Entry 6B45 (electron microscopy, 3.50 A resolution); this record covers chains B and H of the 10 polymer chains in the assembly.

[Chain B]
Molecule: CRISPR-associated protein Csy2
Source organism: Pseudomonas aeruginosa (strain UCBPP-PA14)
Reference sequence: Q02MM0 (CSY2_PSEAB); residues 1-327 here = UniProt positions 1-327
Sequence (329 residues; numbered -1 to 327; the number before each row is that of its first residue; numbers below 1 keep their minus sign (Met-1 is residue -1)):
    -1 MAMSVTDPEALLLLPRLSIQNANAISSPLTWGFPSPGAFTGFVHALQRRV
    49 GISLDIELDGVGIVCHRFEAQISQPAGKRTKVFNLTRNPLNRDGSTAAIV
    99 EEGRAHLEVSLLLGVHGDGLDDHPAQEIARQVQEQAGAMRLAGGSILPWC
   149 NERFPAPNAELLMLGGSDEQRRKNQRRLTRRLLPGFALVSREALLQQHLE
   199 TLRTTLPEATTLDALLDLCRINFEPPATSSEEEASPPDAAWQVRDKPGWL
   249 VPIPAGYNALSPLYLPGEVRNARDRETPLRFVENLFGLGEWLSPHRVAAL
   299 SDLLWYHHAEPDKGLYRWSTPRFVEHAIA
Disordered / not traced: -1 to 2, 224-238, 323-327
Differences from the reference sequence: initiating methionine (-1); expression tag (0)

[Chain H]
Molecule: CRISPR-associated protein Csy3
Source organism: Pseudomonas aeruginosa (strain UCBPP-PA14)
Reference sequence: Q02MM1 (CSY3_PSEAB); residue numbers follow UniProt; this construct covers 1-342
Sequence (344 residues; numbered -1 to 342; the number before each row is that of its first residue; numbers below 1 keep their minus sign (Met-1 is residue -1)):
    -1 MAMSKPILSTASVLAFERKLDPSDALMSAGAWAQRDASQEWPAVTVREKS
    49 VRGTISNRLKTKDRDPAKLDASIQSPNLQTVDVANLPSDADTLKVRFTLR
    99 VLGGAGTPSACNDAAYRDKLLQTVATYVNDQGFAELARRYAHNLANARFL
   149 WRNRVGAEAVEVRINHIRQGEVARAWRFDALAIGLRDFKADAELDALAEL
   199 IASGLSGSGHVLLEVVAFARIGDGQEVFPSQELILDKGDKKGQKSKTLYS
   249 VRDAAAIHSQKIGNALRTIDTWYPDEDGLGPIAVEPYGSVTSQGKAYRQP
   299 KQKLDFYTLLDNWVLRDEAPAVEQQHYVIANLIRGGVFGEAEEK
Disordered / not traced: -1 to 5, 339-342
Differences from the reference sequence: initiating methionine (-1); expression tag (0)

[Chain B / chain H interface]
Contacting residue pairs (52; chain B residue first):
  Gln18(B) with Ser21(H); Asp22(H), hydrogen bond
  Asn19(B) with Ser257(H)
  Arg65(B) with Arg250(H)
  Glu67(B) with Val249(H)
  Gln69(B) with Tyr247(H), hydrogen bond
  Pro73(B) with Lys235(H)
  Ala74(B) with Lys235(H); Gly236(H); Asp237(H)
  Val80(B) with Leu233(H), hydrophobic
  Asn82(B) with Glu230(H); Leu231(H)
  Leu83(B) with Leu231(H), hydrophobic
  Thr84(B) with Gln258(H), hydrogen bond
  Arg85(B) with Thr289(H)
  Leu88(B) with Ser287(H); Val288(H); Thr289(H); Gly292(H)
  Arg90(B) with Tyr285(H)
  Gly92(B) with Gly292(H)
  His104(B) with Asp22(H), salt bridge; Tyr247(H), hydrogen bond
  Glu132(B) with His208(H), salt bridge
  Gly135(B) with Arg98(H), hydrogen bond (backbone-side chain)
  Ala136(B) with Arg98(H); Leu100(H)
  Arg138(B) with Glu15(H), salt bridge; Arg16(H)
  Ser143(B) with Arg16(H); Arg98(H)
  Ile144(B) with Arg98(H)
  Pro146(B) with Thr96(H); Leu210(H), hydrophobic
  Cys148(B) with Arg94(H)
  Asn149(B) with Gln37(H)
  Arg151(B) with Arg166(H); Gln167(H), hydrogen bond (side chain-backbone); Gly168(H)
  Arg268(B) with Ser10(H)
  Asn269(B) with Ser10(H), hydrogen bond; Val11(H)
  Ala270(B) with Val11(H); Asn110(H), hydrogen bond (backbone-side chain)
  Arg271(B) with Ser107(H); Ala108(H); Cys109(H); Asn110(H), hydrogen bond (backbone-side chain)
  Asp272(B) with Cys109(H)
  Arg273(B) with Asn110(H); Asp111(H), salt bridge
Other interface residues (no listed pair), chain B (40 interface residues in all): Lys76, Phe81, Pro87, Asn89, Ile97, Glu99, Arg102, Met137
Other interface residues (no listed pair), chain H (45 interface residues in all): Asp19, Ile165, Ile232, Ser248, Glu283, Lys293, Ala294, Arg332

[Summary]
40 residues of chain B and 45 residues of chain H are in contact, with 9 hydrogen bonds and 4 salt bridges.
Polar pairs include His104(B)-Asp22(H), Glu132(B)-His208(H) and Arg138(B)-Glu15(H).
Chain B is CRISPR-associated protein Csy2 and chain H is CRISPR-associated protein Csy3, both from Pseudomonas
aeruginosa (strain UCBPP-PA14); the structure, Cryo-EM structure of Type I-F CRISPR crRNA-guided Csy
surveillance complex, was determined by electron microscopy (same publication as 6B44, 6B46, 6B47 and 6B48).
